5BSK - chains A and D of the 4 polymer chains in the assembly; structure by X-ray diffraction, 2.61 A resolution.

== Chain A (and D) ==
Name: Hypoxanthine-guanine phosphoribosyltransferase
Organism: Homo sapiens
Notes: EC 2.4.2.8; chain D of this document is another copy of the same molecule, construct and numbering; everything in this record applies to it too
Reference sequence: P00492 (HPRT_HUMAN); residues 0-217 here correspond to UniProt positions 1-218 (UniProt number = residue number + 1)
Sequence (218 residues; each row starts with the number of its first residue; numbering starts at 0):
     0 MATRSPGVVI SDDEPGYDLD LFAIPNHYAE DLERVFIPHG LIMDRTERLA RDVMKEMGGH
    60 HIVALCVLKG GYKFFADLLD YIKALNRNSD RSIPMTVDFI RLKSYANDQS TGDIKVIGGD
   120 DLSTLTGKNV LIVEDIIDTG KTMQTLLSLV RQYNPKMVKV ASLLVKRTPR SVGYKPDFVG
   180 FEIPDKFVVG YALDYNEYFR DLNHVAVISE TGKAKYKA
Disordered / not traced: 0-3, 13-14, 101-120 (chain D: 0-4, 101-120, 168-171, 217)
Construct notes: engineered mutation Ala-22 (Cys23 in P00492), Ala-105 (Cys106 in P00492), Ala-205 (Cys206 in P00492)
Curated features (UniProtKB/Swiss-Prot):
  - active site: Asp-137 (Proton acceptor)
  - binding site (GMP): Lys-68, Glu-133 to Thr-141, Lys-165, Lys-185 to Val-187, Asp-193
  - binding site (Mg(2+)): Asp-193
  - modified residue: Ala-1 (N-acetylalanine), Lys-102 (N6-acetyllysine), Thr-141 (Phosphothreonine)
  - cross-link: Lys-114 (Glycyl lysine isopeptide (Lys-Gly) (interchain with G-Cter in SUMO1))
Metal / ion sites: Mg2+: Gly-69, Glu-133, Asp-134
Small-molecule neighbours: 4X7 ((2-{[(2S)-1-(2-amino-6-oxo-1,6-dihydro-9H-purin-9-yl)-3-hydroxypropan-2-yl]oxy}ethyl)phosphonic acid): Asp-134, Ile-135, Ile-136, Asp-137, Thr-138, Gly-139, Lys-140, Thr-141, Lys-165, Lys-185, Phe-186, Val-187, Leu-192, Asp-193

== Interface between chain A and chain D ==
Pairs across the interface (41):
  Gly-6(A) / Leu-20(D)
  Val-7(A) / Leu-20(D)  hydrophobic
  Tyr-16(A) / Val-7(D)  hydrophobic
  Tyr-16(A) / Tyr-16(D)
  Tyr-16(A) / Leu-40(D)
  Leu-18(A) / Arg-47(D)
  Asp-19(A) / Arg-47(D)  hydrogen bond (backbone-side chain)
  Leu-20(A) / Gly-6(D)
  Leu-20(A) / Val-7(D)  hydrophobic
  Leu-20(A) / Arg-44(D)  hydrogen bond (backbone-side chain)
  Leu-20(A) / Arg-47(D)
  Phe-21(A) / Leu-40(D)  hydrophobic
  Phe-21(A) / Asp-43(D)
  Phe-21(A) / Arg-44(D)
  Phe-21(A) / Arg-47(D)  hydrogen bond (backbone-side chain)
  Ala-22(A) / Glu-46(D)
  Ala-22(A) / Arg-47(D)
  Ala-22(A) / Arg-50(D)
  Ile-23(A) / Arg-50(D)
  Pro-37(A) / Leu-40(D)  hydrophobic
  Pro-37(A) / Asp-43(D)
  His-38(A) / Asp-43(D)  hydrogen bond (backbone-side chain)
  Gly-39(A) / Gly-39(D)
  Gly-39(A) / Asp-43(D)  hydrogen bond (backbone-side chain)
  Leu-40(A) / Tyr-16(D)
  Leu-40(A) / Phe-21(D)  hydrophobic
  Leu-40(A) / Pro-37(D)  hydrophobic
  Leu-40(A) / Asp-43(D)
  Asp-43(A) / Phe-21(D)
  Asp-43(A) / Pro-37(D)
  Asp-43(A) / His-38(D)  hydrogen bond (side chain-backbone)
  Asp-43(A) / Gly-39(D)  hydrogen bond (side chain-backbone)
  Asp-43(A) / Leu-40(D)
  Arg-44(A) / Leu-20(D)  hydrogen bond (side chain-backbone)
  Arg-44(A) / Phe-21(D)
  Glu-46(A) / Ala-22(D)
  Arg-47(A) / Asp-19(D)  hydrogen bond (side chain-backbone)
  Arg-47(A) / Leu-20(D)
  Arg-47(A) / Phe-21(D)  hydrogen bond (side chain-backbone)
  Arg-50(A) / Ala-22(D)
  His-203(A) / Asp-43(D)
Other interface residues (no listed pair), chain A (20 interface residues in all): Ser-4
Other interface residues (no listed pair), chain D (17 interface residues in all): His-203

== Summary ==
The interface between chain A and chain D involves 20 residues on one side and 17 on the other; the contacts
include 10 hydrogen bonds. Among the polar pairs are Asp-19(A)/Arg-47(D), Leu-20(A)/Arg-44(D) and
Phe-21(A)/Arg-47(D). Chain A binds compound 4X7.
Chain A and chain D are both Hypoxanthine-guanine phosphoribosyltransferase (Homo sapiens); the structure,
Human HGPRT in complex with (S)-HPEPG, an acyclic nucleoside phosphonate, was determined by X-ray diffraction,
deposited together with 5BRN.
